2XC2 - chain A; structure by X-ray diffraction, 1.56 A resolution.

[Chain A]
Molecule: Thioredoxinn
Organism: Schistosoma mansoni
Notes: EC 1.8.1.8
Reference sequence: Q8T9N5 (Q8T9N5_SCHMA); residues 1-106 here = UniProt positions 1-106
Sequence (117 residues; numbered -10 to 106; the number before each row is that of its first residue; numbers below 1 keep their minus sign (Gly-10 is residue -10)):
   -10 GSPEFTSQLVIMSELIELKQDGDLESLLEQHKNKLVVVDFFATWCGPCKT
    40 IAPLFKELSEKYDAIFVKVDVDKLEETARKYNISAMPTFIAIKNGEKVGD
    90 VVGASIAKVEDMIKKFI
Unresolved in the structure: -10 to -4
Sequence notes: expression tag (-10 to -4); engineered mutation Glu3 (Lys in Q8T9N5)
Disulfides: Cys34-Cys37
What the authors report for this chain:
  - conformationally variable residues (loop rearrangement): Trp33 to Lys38

[Overview]
From the paper: conformational variability at Trp33.
Chain A is Thioredoxinn (Schistosoma mansoni); the structure, Crystal structure of oxidized Schistosoma
mansoni Thioredoxin pre- protein at 1.6 Angstrom, was determined by X-ray diffraction, deposited together with
2XBI and 2XBQ.
